PDB entry 9H3K | electron microscopy, 6.62 A resolution (low resolution: residue-level contacts below are approximate; hydrogen-bond / salt-bridge calls are withheld) | chains A and N of the 9 polymer chains in the assembly

Chain A:
Molecule: 23S ribosomal RNA
Organism: Escherichia coli
Sequence (2904 nucleotides; numbered 1 to 2904; the number before each row is that of its first residue):
     1 GGUUAAGCGACUAAGCGUACACGGUGGAUGCCCUGGCAGUCAGAGGCGAU
    51 GAAGGACGUGCUAAUCUGCGAUAAGCGUCGGUAAGGUGAUAUGAACCGUU
   101 AUAACCGGCGAUUUCCGAAUGGGGAAACCCAGUGUGUUUCGACACACUAU
   151 CAUUAACUGAAUCCAUAGGUUAAUGAGGCGAACCGGGGGAACUGAAACAU
   201 CUAAGUACCCCGAGGAAAAGAAAUCAACCGAGAUUCCCCCAGUAGCGGCG
   251 AGCGAACGGGGAGCAGCCCAGAGCCUGAAUCAGUGUGUGUGUUAGUGGAA
   301 GCGUCUGGAAAGGCGCGCGAUACAGGGUGACAGCCCCGUACACAAAAAUG
   351 CACAUGCUGUGAGCUCGAUGAGUAGGGCGGGACACGUGGUAUCCUGUCUG
   401 AAUAUGGGGGGACCAUCCUCCAAGGCUAAAUACUCCUGACUGACCGAUAG
   451 UGAACCAGUACCGUGAGGGAAAGGCGAAAAGAACCCCGGCGAGGGGAGUG
   501 AAAAAGAACCUGAAACCGUGUACGUACAAGCAGUGGGAGCACGCUUAGGC
   551 GUGUGACUGCGUACCUUUUGUAUAAUGGGUCAGCGACUUAUAUUCUGUAG
   601 CAAGGUUAACCGAAUAGGGGAGCCGAAGGGAAACCGAGUCUUAACUGGGC
   651 GUUAAGUUGCAGGGUAUAGACCCGAAACCCGGUGAUCUAGCCAUGGGCAG
   701 GUUGAAGGUUGGGUAACACUAACUGGAGGACCGAACCGACUAAUGUUGAA
   751 AAAUUAGCGGAUGACUUGUGGCUGGGGGUGAAAGGCCAAUCAAACCGGGA
   801 GAUAGCUGGUUCUCCCCGAAAGCUAUAUAAGUAGCGCCUCGUGAAUUCAU
   851 CUCCGGGGGUAGAGCACUGUUUCGGCAAGGGGGUCAUCCCGACUUACCAA
   901 CCCGAUGCAAACUGCGAAUACCGGAGAAUGUUAUCACGGGAGACACACGG
   951 CGGGUGCUAACGUCCGUCGUGAAGAGGGAAACAACCCAGACCGCCAGCUA
  1001 AGGUCCCAAAGUCAUGGUUAAGUGGGAAACGAUGUGGGAAGGCCCAGACA
  1051 GCCAGGAUGUUGGCUUAGAAGCAGCCAUCAUUUAAAGAAAGCGUAAUAGC
  1101 UCACUGGUCGAGUCGGCCUGCGCGGAAGAUGUAACGGGGCUAAACCAUGC
  1151 ACCGAAGCUGCGGCAGCGACGCUUAUGCGUUGUUGGGUAGGGGAGCGUUC
  1201 UGUAAGCCUGCGAAGGUGUGCUGUGAGGCAUGCUGGAGGUAUCAGAAGUG
  1251 CGAAUGCUGACAUAAGUAACGAUAAAGCGGGUGAAAAGCCCGCUCGCCGG
  1301 AAGACCAAGGGUUCCUGUCCAACGUUAAUCGGGGCAGGGUGAGUCGACCC
  1351 CUAAGGCGAGGCCGAAAGGCGUAGUCGAUGGGAAACAGGUUAAUAUUCCU
  1401 GUACUUGGUGUUACUGCGAAGGGGGGACGGAGAAGGCUAUGUUGGCCGGG
  1451 CGACGGUUGUCCCGGUUUAAGCGUGUAGGCUGGUUUUCCAGGCAAAUCCG
  1501 GAAAAUCAAGGCUGAGGCGUGAUGACGAGGCACUACGGUGCUGAAGCAAC
  1551 AAAUGCCCUGCUUCCAGGAAAAGCCUCUAAGCAUCAGGUAACAUCAAAUC
  1601 GUACCCCAAACCGACACAGGUGGUCAGGUAGAGAAUACCAAGGCGCUUGA
  1651 GAGAACUCGGGUGAAGGAACUAGGCAAAAUGGUGCCGUAACUUCGGGAGA
  1701 AGGCACGCUGAUAUGUAGGUGAGGUCCCUCGCGGAUGGAGCUGAAAUCAG
  1751 UCGAAGAUACCAGCUGGCUGCAACUGUUUAUUAAAAACACAGCACUGUGC
  1801 AAACACGAAAGUGGACGUAUACGGUGUGACGCCUGCCCGGUGCCGGAAGG
  1851 UUAAUUGAUGGGGUUAGCGCAAGCGAAGCUCUUGAUCGAAGCCCCGGUAA
  1901 ACGGCGGCCGUAACUAUAACGGUCCUAAGGUAGCGAAAUUCCUUGUCGGG
  1951 UAAGUUCCGACCUGCACGAAUGGCGUAAUGAUGGCCAGGCUGUCUCCACC
  2001 CGAGACUCAGUGAAAUUGAACUCGCUGUGAAGAUGCAGUGUACCCGCGGC
  2051 AAGACGGAAAGACCCCGUGAACCUUUACUAUAGCUUGACACUGAACAUUG
  2101 AGCCUUGAUGUGUAGGAUAGGUGGGAGGCUUUGAAGUGUGGACGCCAGUC
  2151 UGCAUGGAGCCGACCUUGAAAUACCACCCUUUAAUGUUUGAUGUUCUAAC
  2201 GUUGACCCGUAAUCCGGGUUGCGGACAGUGUCUGGUGGGUAGUUUGACUG
  2251 GGGCGGUCUCCUCCUAAAGAGUAACGGAGGAGCACGAAGGUUGGCUAAUC
  2301 CUGGUCGGACAUCAGGAGGUUAGUGCAAUGGCAUAAGCCAGCUUGACUGC
  2351 GAGCGUGACGGCGCGAGCAGGUGCGAAAGCAGGUCAUAGUGAUCCGGUGG
  2401 UUCUGAAUGGAAGGGCCAUCGCUCAACGGAUAAAAGGUACUCCGGGGAUA
  2451 ACAGGCUGAUACCGCCCAAGAGUUCAUAUCGACGGCGGUGUUUGGCACCU
  2501 CGAUGUCGGCUCAUCACAUCCUGGGGCUGAAGUAGGUCCCAAGGGUAUGG
  2551 CUGUUCGCCAUUUAAAGUGGUACGCGAGCUGGGUUUAGAACGUCGUGAGA
  2601 CAGUUCGGUCCCUAUCUGCCGUGGGCGCUGGAGAACUGAGGGGGGCUGCU
  2651 CCUAGUACGAGAGGACCGGAGUGGACGCAUCACUGGUGUUCGGGUUGUCA
  2701 UGCCAAUGGCACUGCCCGGUAGCUAAAUGCGGAAGAGAUAAGUGCUGAAA
  2751 GCAUCUAAGCACGAAACUUGCCCCGAGAUGAGUUCUCCCUGACCCUUUAA
  2801 GGGUCCUGAAGGAACGUUGAAGACGACGACGUUGAUAGGCCGGGUGUGUA
  2851 AGCGCAGCGAUGCGUUGAGCUAACCGGUACUAAUGAACCGUGAGGCUUAA
  2901 CCUU
Not modelled in the structure: 685-793, 864-912, 1032-1122, 1267-2012, 2054-2509, 2579-2612, 2849-2867, 2904

Chain N:
Protein: Large ribosomal subunit protein bL17
Organism: Escherichia coli
Reference sequence: P0AG44 (RL17_ECOLI); numbering as in UniProt (aligned over 1-120)
Sequence (120 residues; numbered 1 to 120; the number before each row is that of its first residue):
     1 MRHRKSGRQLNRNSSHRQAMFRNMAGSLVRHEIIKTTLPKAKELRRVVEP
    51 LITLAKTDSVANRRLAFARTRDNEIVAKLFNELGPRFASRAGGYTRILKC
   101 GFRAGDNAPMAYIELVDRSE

Chain A / chain N interface:
Residue-residue contacts (50):
  U2689(A) - Ser14(N)
  U2690(A) - Ser6(N)
  U2690(A) - Ser14(N)
  U2690(A) - Gln18(N)
  A2700(A) - Arg71(N)
  U2701(A) - Asn73(N)
  A2705(A) - Arg64(N)
  A2706(A) - Arg64(N)
  U2707(A) - Ala68(N)
  U2707(A) - Arg71(N)
  G2708(A) - Ala68(N)
  G2708(A) - Arg71(N)
  G2709(A) - Arg22(N)
  C2710(A) - Ser15(N)
  G2714(A) - Ser15(N)
  C2723(A) - Met1(N)
  G2816(A) - Lys99(N)
  U2817(A) - Lys99(N)
  U2818(A) - Lys42(N)
  U2818(A) - Arg45(N)
  G2819(A) - Arg4(N)
  A2820(A) - His3(N)
  A2820(A) - Arg4(N)
  A2820(A) - Lys5(N)
  A2821(A) - His3(N)
  G2822(A) - Arg2(N)
  G2822(A) - His3(N)
  G2822(A) - Lys5(N)
  G2838(A) - Arg45(N)
  G2838(A) - Arg46(N)
  G2838(A) - Glu49(N)
  G2838(A) - Gly92(N)
  G2838(A) - Gly93(N)
  G2839(A) - Arg46(N)
  G2839(A) - Glu49(N)
  G2839(A) - Thr53(N)
  G2839(A) - Ala91(N)
  G2839(A) - Gly92(N)
  C2840(A) - Thr53(N)
  A2872(A) - Arg46(N)
  A2873(A) - Ser6(N)
  A2873(A) - Arg46(N)
  C2880(A) - Arg90(N)
  C2880(A) - Ala91(N)
  C2880(A) - Gly92(N)
  C2880(A) - Gly93(N)
  U2881(A) - Gly93(N)
  U2881(A) - Thr95(N)
  U2881(A) - Arg96(N)
  A2882(A) - Arg96(N)
Interface residues without a listed pair, chain A (34 interface residues in all): G2702, U2713, G2722, A2823, C2824, C2870, C2874
Interface residues without a listed pair, chain N (33 interface residues in all): Arg17, Leu38, Pro50, Leu65, Phe67, Tyr94, Val116

Overview:
The interface between chain A and chain N involves 34 residues on one side and 33 on the other.
Here chain A is 23S ribosomal RNA and chain N is Large ribosomal subunit protein bL17, both from Escherichia
coli. Entry 9H3K (50S subunit precursor d126_(L29)-/(L22)-) was determined by electron microscopy together
with 9H3L, 9HAL and 9HAM from the same study.
